Entry 2RNS (X-ray diffraction, 1.60 A resolution); this record covers chain A.

[Chain A]
Molecule: Ribonuclease S
Organism: Bos taurus
Notes: EC 3.1.27.5
UniProt: P61823 (RNAS1_BOVIN); residues 1-124 here correspond to UniProt positions 27-150 (UniProt number = residue number + 26)
Amino-acid sequence (124 residues; row label = number of the first residue in the row):
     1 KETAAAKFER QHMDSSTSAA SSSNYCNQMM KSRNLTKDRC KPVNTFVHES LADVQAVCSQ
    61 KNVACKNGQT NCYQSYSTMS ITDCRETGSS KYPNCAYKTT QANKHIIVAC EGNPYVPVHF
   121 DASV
Not modelled in the structure: 16-23
Disulfides: C26-C84, C40-C95, C58-C110, C65-C72
Swiss-Prot annotation at these positions:
  - active site: H12 (Proton acceptor), H119 (Proton donor)
  - binding site (substrate): K7, R10, K41 to T45, K66, R85
  - glycosylation: K1 (N-linked (Glc) (glycation) lysine), K7 (N-linked (Glc) (glycation) lysine), N34 (N-linked (GlcNAc...) asparagine), K37 (N-linked (Glc) (glycation) lysine), K41 (N-linked (Glc) (glycation) lysine)

[Summary]
UniProt lists active-site residues H12 and H119 and 9 substrate-binding residues.
Chain A is Ribonuclease S (Bos taurus); the structure, Refinement of the crystal structure of ribonuclease S.
comparison with and between the various ribonuclease A ..., was determined by X-ray diffraction (same
publication as 1RNU and 1RNV).
